Entry 6GXZ (X-ray diffraction, 2.96 A resolution); this record covers chains A and E.

== Chain A ==
Protein: RNA polymerase II-associated protein 3
Source organism: Homo sapiens
UniProt: Q9H6T3 (RPAP3_HUMAN); residue numbers follow UniProt; this construct covers 281-445
Amino-acid sequence (165 residues; each row starts with the number of its first residue):
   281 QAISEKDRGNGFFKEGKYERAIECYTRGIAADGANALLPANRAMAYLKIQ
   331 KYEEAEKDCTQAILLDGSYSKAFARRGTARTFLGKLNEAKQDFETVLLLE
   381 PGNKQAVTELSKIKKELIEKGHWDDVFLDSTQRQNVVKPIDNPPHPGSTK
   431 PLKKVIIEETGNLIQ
Disordered / not traced: 281-282, 420-429, 442-445
Ion coordination: Ca2+: Leu-344 (shared with 1 residue of chain C)
Reported in the primary citation:
  - mutagenesis - N321D: abolished catalytic activity

== Chain E ==
Protein: PIH1 domain-containing protein 1
Source organism: Homo sapiens
UniProt: Q9NWS0 (PIHD1_HUMAN); residues 199-290 here = UniProt positions 199-290
Amino-acid sequence (96 residues; row label = number of the first residue in the row):
   195 GPHMGRAESGPEKPHLNLWLEAPDLLLAEVDLPKLDGALGLSLEIGENRL
   245 VMGGPQQLYHLDAYIPLQINSHESKAAFHRKRKQLMVAMPLLPVPS
Disordered / not traced: 195-202, 248-249
Differences from the reference sequence: expression tag (195-198)

== How chain A and chain E interact ==
Residue-residue contacts (67):
  Val-387(A) / Pro-217(E)  hydrophobic
  Ser-391(A) / Ala-216(E)
  Ser-391(A) / Asp-218(E)  hydrogen bond
  Lys-394(A) / Glu-215(E)  salt bridge
  Lys-394(A) / Leu-219(E)
  Lys-395(A) / Asp-218(E)  salt bridge
  Lys-395(A) / Pro-284(E)
  Ile-398(A) / Lys-269(E)  hydrogen bond (backbone-side chain)
  Ile-398(A) / Ala-282(E)  hydrophobic
  Glu-399(A) / Lys-269(E)  hydrogen bond (backbone-side chain)
  Trp-403(A) / Lys-269(E)
  Trp-403(A) / Ala-270(E)
  Trp-403(A) / Ala-271(E)
  Trp-403(A) / Met-280(E)
  Trp-403(A) / Ala-282(E)  hydrophobic
  Asp-404(A) / His-273(E)  salt bridge
  Asp-404(A) / Arg-276(E)  salt bridge
  Val-406(A) / Leu-221(E)  hydrophobic
  Phe-407(A) / Leu-221(E)  hydrophobic
  Phe-407(A) / Ala-222(E)
  Phe-407(A) / Glu-223(E)
  Phe-407(A) / Met-280(E)  hydrophobic
  Phe-407(A) / Val-281(E)
  Leu-408(A) / Arg-276(E)
  Ser-410(A) / Trp-213(E)
  Ser-410(A) / Glu-215(E)
  Gln-412(A) / Trp-213(E)
  Gln-412(A) / Leu-214(E)
  Gln-412(A) / Glu-215(E)
  Arg-413(A) / Trp-213(E)
  Arg-413(A) / Glu-223(E)  salt bridge
  Asn-415(A) / Trp-213(E)
  Asn-415(A) / Leu-214(E)  hydrogen bond (backbone-backbone)
  Val-416(A) / Leu-212(E)
  Val-417(A) / Leu-212(E)  hydrogen bond (backbone-backbone)
  Val-417(A) / Leu-220(E)  hydrophobic
  Lys-418(A) / Pro-260(E)
  Pro-419(A) / Tyr-258(E)
  Leu-432(A) / Glu-238(E)
  Leu-432(A) / Gly-240(E)
  Leu-432(A) / Val-245(E)  hydrophobic
  Lys-433(A) / Leu-237(E)
  Lys-433(A) / Glu-238(E)
  Lys-433(A) / Ile-239(E)  hydrogen bond (backbone-backbone)
  Lys-433(A) / Ser-265(E)
  Lys-434(A) / Leu-237(E)
  Val-435(A) / Leu-237(E)  hydrogen bond (backbone-backbone)
  Val-435(A) / Ser-268(E)
  Ile-436(A) / Ala-270(E)
  Ile-437(A) / Ala-232(E)
  Ile-437(A) / Leu-235(E)
  Ile-437(A) / Leu-237(E)
  Ile-437(A) / Ala-271(E)
  Ile-437(A) / Phe-272(E)
  Ile-437(A) / Leu-279(E)  hydrophobic
  Glu-438(A) / Lys-269(E)  salt bridge
  Glu-438(A) / Ala-270(E)
  Glu-438(A) / Ala-271(E)
  Glu-438(A) / Phe-272(E)  hydrogen bond (backbone-backbone)
  Glu-439(A) / Gly-231(E)
  Glu-439(A) / Ala-232(E)  hydrogen bond (side chain-backbone)
  Glu-439(A) / Phe-272(E)
  Glu-439(A) / Arg-274(E)
  Thr-440(A) / Phe-272(E)
  Thr-440(A) / His-273(E)
  Thr-440(A) / Arg-274(E)
  Thr-440(A) / Met-280(E)
Other interface residues (no listed pair), chain A (31 interface residues in all): Glu-374, Thr-411, Gly-441
Other interface residues (no listed pair), chain E (40 interface residues in all): Ser-236, Arg-243, Ala-257, Ile-259
From the paper, about this interface:
  - specific contacts: Asp-404(A)/Arg-276(E), Ala-232(E)/Ile-437(A) (hydrophobic contact), Leu-235(E)/Ile-437(A) (hydrophobic contact), Leu-237(E)/Ile-437(A) (hydrophobic contact)

== Overview ==
The interface between chain A and chain E involves 31 residues on one side and 40 on the other; the contacts
include 9 hydrogen bonds and 6 salt bridges. Among the polar pairs are Lys-394(A)/Glu-215(E),
Lys-395(A)/Asp-218(E) and Asp-404(A)/His-273(E). The paper describes a contact between Asp-404(A) and
Arg-276(E); hydrophobic contacts between Ala-232(E) and Ile-437(A), Leu-235(E) and Ile-437(A) and Leu-237(E)
and Ile-437(A). From the paper: N321D of chain A abolishes catalytic activity.
Chain A is RNA polymerase II-associated protein 3 and chain E is PIH1 domain-containing protein 1, both from
Homo sapiens; the structure, Crystal structure of the human RPAP3(TPR2)-PIH1D1(CS) complex, was determined by
X-ray diffraction, deposited together with 6FDP and 6FDT.
